PDB entry 3DOH | X-ray diffraction, 2.60 A resolution | chains A and B

# Chain A (and B)
Name: esterase
Organism: Thermotoga maritima
Notes: EC 3.1.1.1; chain B of this document is another copy of the same molecule, construct and numbering; everything in this record applies to it too
UniProt: Q9WXP0 (Q9WXP0_THEMA); numbering as in UniProt (aligned over 16-395)
Amino-acid sequence (380 residues; numbered 16 to 395; the number before each row is that of its first residue):
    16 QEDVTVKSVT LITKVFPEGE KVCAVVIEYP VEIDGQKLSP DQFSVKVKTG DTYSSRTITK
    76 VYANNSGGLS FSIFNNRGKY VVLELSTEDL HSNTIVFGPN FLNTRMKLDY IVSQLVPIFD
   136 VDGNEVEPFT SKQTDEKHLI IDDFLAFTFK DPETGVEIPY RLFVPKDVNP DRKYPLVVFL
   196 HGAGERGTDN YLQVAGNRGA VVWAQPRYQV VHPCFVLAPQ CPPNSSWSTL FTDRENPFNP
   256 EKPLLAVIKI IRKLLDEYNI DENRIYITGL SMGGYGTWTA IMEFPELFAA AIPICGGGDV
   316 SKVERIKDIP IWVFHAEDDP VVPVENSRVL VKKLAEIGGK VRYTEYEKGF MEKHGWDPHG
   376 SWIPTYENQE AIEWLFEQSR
Disordered / not traced: 16-20 (chain B: 16-20, 249-250)
From the paper describing this entry:
  - catalytic residues: A198, S286, M287, D334, H374
  - contacts within the chain: S286-H374 (hydrogen bond)
  - binding site for sulfate ion: A198, S286, M287
  - self-association interface (contacts with another copy of this molecule): F89
  - mutagenesis - F89A, F112A, F116A, F246A, W377A: decreased catalytic activity on pNP-C5

# Interface between chain A and chain B
Contacting residue pairs (20; chain A residue first):
  D56(A) with K61(B), hydrogen bond (backbone-side chain)
  S59(A) with L130(B)
  K61(A) with D56(B), hydrogen bond (side chain-backbone); L130(B); V131(B)
  Y68(A) with D56(B); V131(B), hydrophobic
  I126(A) with L130(B); P143(B), hydrophobic
  L130(A) with K61(B); I126(B); S128(B); L130(B), hydrophobic
  V131(A) with K61(B); Y68(B), hydrophobic
  P132(A) with Y68(B)
  P143(A) with I126(B), hydrophobic; T145(B)
  T145(A) with L130(B); P143(B)
Interface residues without a listed pair, chain A (11 interface residues in all): S128
Interface residues without a listed pair, chain B (10 interface residues in all): P132

# In short
The interface between chain A and chain B involves 11 residues on one side and 10 on the other, with 2
hydrogen bonds. Its one hydrogen-bonded contact is D56(A)-K61(B). From the paper: catalytic residues A198(A),
S286(A) and M287(A) among others; F89A, F112A and F116A of chain A, among others, reduce catalytic activity on
pNP-C5; 5 substitutions were tested in all.
Both chains are esterase (Thermotoga maritima). Entry 3DOH (Crystal Structure of a Thermostable Esterase) was
determined by X-ray diffraction, deposited together with 3DOI.
